Entry 4V5I (X-ray diffraction, 5.46 A resolution (low resolution: residue-level contacts below are approximate; hydrogen-bond / salt-bridge calls are withheld)); this record covers chains A0 and AV of the 27 polymer chains in the assembly.

== Chain A0 ==
Name: ORF16
Organism: Lactococcus phage P2
Amino-acid sequence (372 residues; row label = number of the first residue in the row):
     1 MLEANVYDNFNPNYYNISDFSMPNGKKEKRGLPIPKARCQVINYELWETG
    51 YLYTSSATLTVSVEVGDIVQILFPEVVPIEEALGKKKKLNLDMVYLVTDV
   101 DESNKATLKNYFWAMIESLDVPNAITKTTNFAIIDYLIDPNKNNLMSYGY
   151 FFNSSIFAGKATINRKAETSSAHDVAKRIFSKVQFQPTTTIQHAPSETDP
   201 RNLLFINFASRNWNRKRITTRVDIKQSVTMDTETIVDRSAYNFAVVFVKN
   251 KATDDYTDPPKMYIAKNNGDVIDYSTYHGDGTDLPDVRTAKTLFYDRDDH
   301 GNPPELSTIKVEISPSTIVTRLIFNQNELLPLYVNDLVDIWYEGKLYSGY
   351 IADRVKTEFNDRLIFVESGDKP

== Chain AV ==
Name: ORF15
Organism: Lactococcus phage P2
Amino-acid sequence (298 residues; each row starts with the number of its first residue):
     1 MVRQYKIHTNLDGTDDKVWDVTNGKVRFYQPSNLGLQSTNNIWQSNGIGV
    51 MGTRSITQPQIEFKLETFGESLEENYQLMKDFVNDILSKKFVTLEYQTEI
   101 FQVYADLALADVTKTEGYGKNGTFSEKITFDIITKWYTYENLTFDKIQNG
   151 KVIAGMSKIYGGTAPGNYKYIKGTSYTYYGESDIDRLSRWDIKEEIFSFM
   201 GILYPKLPKTPAGVRFLDDIGNEYTAIVFKTEQVQDYILINTDVNDETYQ
   251 GWKGTTALNLFPVMDFERYRTRIIEKGQMELINLSKAEFKIKRKADFV
Ion coordination: Ca2+ near Asn10 (its only coordinating residue here)

== Chain A0 / chain AV interface ==
Residue-residue contacts (16):
  Thr219(A0) - Phe266(AV)
  Arg221(A0) - Phe266(AV)
  Arg221(A0) - Tyr269(AV)
  Arg221(A0) - Arg270(AV)
  Asp223(A0) - Arg272(AV)
  Lys225(A0) - Val244(AV)
  Lys225(A0) - Glu247(AV)
  Asn327(A0) - Phe261(AV)
  Leu329(A0) - Asn259(AV)
  Leu329(A0) - Phe261(AV)
  Leu330(A0) - Phe261(AV)
  Leu330(A0) - Pro262(AV)
  Leu330(A0) - Phe266(AV)
  Trp341(A0) - Glu267(AV)
  Glu343(A0) - Arg270(AV)
  Gly344(A0) - Arg270(AV)
Also at the interface, not in a pair above, chain A0 (11 interface residues in all): Thr220
Also at the interface, not in a pair above, chain AV (12 interface residues in all): Tyr249, Thr271

== In short ==
The interface between chain A0 and chain AV involves 11 residues on one side and 12 on the other.
Here chain A0 is ORF16 and chain AV is ORF15, both from Lactococcus phage P2. Entry 4V5I (Structure of the
Phage P2 Baseplate in its Activated Conformation with Ca) was determined by X-ray diffraction, deposited
together with 2WZP and 2X53.
